PDB entry 8WY0 | electron microscopy, 3.80 A resolution | chains d and m of the 8 polymer chains in the assembly

Chain d:
Protein: T-cell surface glycoprotein CD3 delta chain
Organism: Homo sapiens
UniProt: P04234 (CD3D_HUMAN); numbering as in UniProt (aligned over 1-171)
Sequence (171 residues; each row starts with the number of its first residue):
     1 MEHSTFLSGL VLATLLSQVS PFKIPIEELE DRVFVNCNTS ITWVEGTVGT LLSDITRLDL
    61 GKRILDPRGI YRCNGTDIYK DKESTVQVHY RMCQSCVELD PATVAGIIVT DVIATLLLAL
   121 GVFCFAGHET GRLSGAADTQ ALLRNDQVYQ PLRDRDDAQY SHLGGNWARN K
Disordered / not traced: 1-21, 127-171
Disulfide bonds: Cys37-Cys73, Cys93-Cys96
Curated features (UniProtKB/Swiss-Prot):
  - modified residue (Phosphotyrosine): Tyr149, Tyr160
  - glycosylation (N-linked (GlcNAc...) asparagine): Asn38, Asn74

Chain m:
Protein: Signal peptide, flag tag, T cell receptor delta variable 2, T cell receptor delta constant
Organism: Homo sapiens
UniProt: chimeric construct of A0JD36, B7Z8K6: residues 20-115 from A0JD36 (TRDV2_HUMAN) positions 20-115 (same numbers); residues 140-292 from B7Z8K6 positions 1-153 (UniProt number = residue number - 139)
Sequence (310 residues; numbered -17 to 292; the number before each row is that of its first residue; numbers below 1 keep their minus sign (Met-17 is residue -17)):
   -17 MDMRVPAQLL GLLLLWLSGA RCMDYKDDDD KGGSETGAIE LVPEHQTVPV SIGVPATLRC
    43 SMKGEAIGNY YINWYRKTQG NTMTFIYREK DIYGPGFKDN FQGDIDIAKN LAVLKILAPS
   103 ERDEGSYYCA CDTLGMGGEY TDKLIFGKGT RVTVEPRSQP HTKPSVFVMK NGTNVACLVK
   163 EFYPKDIRIN LVSSKKITEF DPAIVISPSG KYNAVKLGKY EDSNSVTCSV QHDNKTVHST
   223 DFEVKTDSTD HVKPKETENT KQPSKSCHKP KAIVHTEKVN MMSLTVLGLR MLFAKTVAVN
   283 ALLTAKLAAL
Disordered / not traced: -17 to 257, 292
Differences from the reference sequence: linker (116-139); engineered mutation Ala283 (Phe144 in B7Z8K6), Ala290 (Phe151 in B7Z8K6), Ala291 (Phe152 in B7Z8K6)
Curated features (UniProtKB/Swiss-Prot):
  - glycosylation (N-linked (GlcNAc...) asparagine): Asn153, Asn216
What the authors report for this chain:
  - mutagenesis - F283A/F290A/F291A: unchanged expression
  - mutagenesis - F283A/F290A/F291A: decreased signaling

How chain d and chain m interact:
Pairs across the interface (23):
  Gln94(d) - Thr258(m)
  Gln94(d) - Asn262(m)
  Ser95(d) - Asn262(m)
  Cys96(d) - Thr258(m)
  Cys96(d) - Glu259(m)
  Cys96(d) - Asn262(m)
  Val97(d) - Glu259(m)
  Val97(d) - Asn262(m)
  Glu98(d) - Glu259(m)  hydrogen bond (backbone-backbone)
  Glu98(d) - Lys260(m)  salt bridge
  Glu98(d) - Met263(m)
  Leu99(d) - Met263(m)  hydrophobic
  Thr103(d) - Met263(m)
  Ile107(d) - Leu271(m)  hydrophobic
  Thr110(d) - Leu274(m)
  Asp111(d) - Met273(m)
  Asp111(d) - Lys277(m)  salt bridge
  Leu118(d) - Val281(m)  hydrophobic
  Gly121(d) - Leu284(m)
  Gly121(d) - Leu285(m)
  Val122(d) - Leu284(m)  hydrophobic
  Cys124(d) - Lys288(m)
  Phe125(d) - Leu284(m)  hydrophobic
Interface residues without a listed pair, chain d (20 interface residues in all): Cys93, Asp100, Ala114, Thr115, Leu117
Interface residues without a listed pair, chain m (14 interface residues in all): Ala280

Overview:
20 residues of chain d face 14 of chain m across their interface; the contacts include 1 hydrogen bond and 2
salt bridges. Polar contacts include Glu98(d)-Lys260(m), Asp111(d)-Lys277(m) and Glu98(d)-Glu259(m). From the
paper: F283A/F290A/F291A of chain m reduce signaling; F283A/F290A/F291A of chain m leave expression unchanged.
Chain d is T-cell surface glycoprotein CD3 delta chain and chain m is Signal peptide, flag tag, T cell
receptor delta variable 2, T cell receptor delta constant, both from Homo sapiens; the structure, T cell
receptor delta 2 gamma 9 with F283A, F290A, and F291A, was determined by electron microscopy together with
8JBV, 8JC0, 8JCB, 8WXE, 8WYI and 8YC0 from the same study.
